5L5Z - chains S and T of the 28 polymer chains in the assembly; structure by X-ray diffraction, 2.70 A resolution.

== Chain S ==
Molecule: Proteasome subunit alpha type-6
From: Saccharomyces cerevisiae (strain ATCC 204508 / S288c)
Notes: EC 3.4.25.1
UniProt: P40302 (PSA6_YEAST); residues 0-233 here correspond to UniProt positions 1-234 (UniProt number = residue number + 1)
Amino-acid sequence (234 residues; each row starts with the number of its first residue; numbering starts at 0):
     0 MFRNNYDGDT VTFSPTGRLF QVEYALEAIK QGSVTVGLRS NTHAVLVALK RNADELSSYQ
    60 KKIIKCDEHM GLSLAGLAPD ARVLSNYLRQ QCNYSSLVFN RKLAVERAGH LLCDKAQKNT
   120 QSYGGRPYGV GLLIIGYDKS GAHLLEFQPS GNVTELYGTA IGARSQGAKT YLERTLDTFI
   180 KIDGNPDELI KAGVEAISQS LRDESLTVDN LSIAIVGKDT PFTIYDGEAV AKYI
Unresolved in the structure: 0-2
Curated features (UniProtKB/Swiss-Prot):
  - modified residue: Ser13 (Phosphoserine)
  - cross-link: Lys190 (Glycyl lysine isopeptide (Lys-Gly) (interchain with G-Cter in ubiquitin))

== Chain T ==
Molecule: Probable proteasome subunit alpha type-7
From: Saccharomyces cerevisiae (strain ATCC 204508 / S288c)
Notes: EC 3.4.25.1
UniProt: P21242 (PSA7_YEAST); residues -3 to 284 here correspond to UniProt positions 1-288 (UniProt number = residue number + 4)
Amino-acid sequence (288 residues; numbered -3 to 284; the number before each row is that of its first residue; numbers below 1 keep their minus sign (Met-3 is residue -3)):
    -3 MTSIGTGYDL SNSVFSPDGR NFQVEYAVKA VENGTTSIGI KCNDGVVFAV EKLITSKLLV
    57 PQKNVKIQVV DRHIGCVYSG LIPDGRHLVN RGREEAASFK KLYKTPIPIP AFADRLGQYV
   117 QAHTLYNSVR PFGVSTIFGG VDKNGAHLYM LEPSGSYWGY KGAATGKGRQ SAKAELEKLV
   177 DHHPEGLSAR EAVKQAAKII YLAHEDNKEK DFELEISWCS LSETNGLHKF VKGDLLQEAI
   237 DFAQKEINGD DDEDEDDSDN VMSSDDENAP VATNANATTD QEGDIHLE
Unresolved in the structure: -3 to 1, 245-284
Curated features (UniProtKB/Swiss-Prot):
  - modified residue: Thr-2 (N-acetylthreonine)

== How chain S and chain T interact ==
Pairs across the interface (63):
  Asn4(S) - Leu6(T)
  Tyr5(S) - Asp5(T)  hydrogen bond
  Tyr5(S) - Leu6(T)  hydrophobic
  Thr9(S) - Arg126(T)
  Val10(S) - Gln19(T)
  Val10(S) - Asn123(T)
  Val10(S) - Ser124(T)
  Val10(S) - Val125(T)
  Val10(S) - Arg126(T)
  Thr11(S) - Leu6(T)
  Thr11(S) - Gln19(T)
  Phe12(S) - Gln19(T)
  Phe12(S) - Tyr22(T)  hydrophobic
  Phe12(S) - Ala23(T)  hydrophobic
  Phe12(S) - Arg126(T)
  Phe12(S) - Pro127(T)
  Ser13(S) - Tyr22(T)
  Pro14(S) - Tyr22(T)  hydrophobic
  Pro14(S) - Lys25(T)
  Thr15(S) - Lys25(T)
  Gly16(S) - Tyr22(T)
  Gly16(S) - Lys25(T)
  Gly16(S) - Ala26(T)
  Leu18(S) - Leu77(T)  hydrophobic
  Leu18(S) - Arg126(T)
  His109(S) - Arg82(T)
  Cys112(S) - Arg82(T)
  Asp113(S) - Arg82(T)  salt bridge
  Asp113(S) - Asn86(T)
  Gln116(S) - Pro79(T)
  Gln116(S) - Asp80(T)
  Gln116(S) - His83(T)  hydrogen bond
  Gln116(S) - Arg126(T)
  Thr119(S) - Arg126(T)  hydrogen bond (backbone-side chain)
  Gln120(S) - His119(T)
  Gln120(S) - Val125(T)
  Gln120(S) - Arg126(T)  hydrogen bond (backbone-backbone)
  Gln120(S) - Pro127(T)
  Gln120(S) - Phe128(T)
  Ser121(S) - Ser124(T)
  Tyr122(S) - Ser124(T)  hydrogen bond (backbone-backbone)
  Ser149(S) - Pro79(T)
  Gly150(S) - Pro79(T)
  Asn151(S) - Ile78(T)
  Asn151(S) - Pro79(T)
  Thr153(S) - Leu55(T)
  Thr153(S) - Asn60(T)
  Glu154(S) - Val56(T)
  Glu154(S) - Lys59(T)
  Glu154(S) - Asn60(T)  hydrogen bond (backbone-side chain)
  Leu155(S) - Leu54(T)
  Leu155(S) - Leu55(T)
  Leu155(S) - Val56(T)
  Tyr156(S) - Leu54(T)  hydrogen bond (backbone-backbone)
  Tyr156(S) - Leu55(T)
  Tyr156(S) - Val56(T)
  Tyr156(S) - Pro57(T)
  Gly157(S) - Leu54(T)
  Lys168(S) - Leu54(T)
  Leu171(S) - Leu54(T)
  Glu172(S) - Ser52(T)  hydrogen bond
  Glu172(S) - Lys53(T)
  Leu175(S) - Lys53(T)
Also at the interface, not in a pair above, chain S (35 interface residues in all): Arg38, Glu105, Val152, Phe178
Also at the interface, not in a pair above, chain T (30 interface residues in all): Gly129

== Summary ==
35 residues of chain S face 30 of chain T across their interface; the contacts include 8 hydrogen bonds and 1
salt bridge. Polar pairs include Asp113(S)-Arg82(T), Tyr5(S)-Asp5(T) and Gln116(S)-His83(T).
Here chain S is Proteasome subunit alpha type-6 and chain T is Probable proteasome subunit alpha type-7, both
from Saccharomyces cerevisiae (strain ATCC 204508 / S288c). Entry 5L5Z (Yeast 20S proteasome with human beta5c
(1-138) and human beta6 (97-111; 118-133) in complex with bortezomib) was determined by X-ray diffraction,
deposited together with 5L52, 5L54, 5L55, 5L5A, 5L5B, 5L5D and 30 further entries.
